Entry 6YQF (X-ray diffraction, 3.33 A resolution); this record covers chains A and C of the 4 polymer chains in the assembly.

Chain A:
Molecule: Synaptonemal complex central element protein 2
Source organism: Homo sapiens
UniProtKB: Q6PIF2 (SYCE2_HUMAN); residues 57-165 here = UniProt positions 57-165
Amino-acid sequence (112 residues; numbered 54 to 165; the number before each row is that of its first residue):
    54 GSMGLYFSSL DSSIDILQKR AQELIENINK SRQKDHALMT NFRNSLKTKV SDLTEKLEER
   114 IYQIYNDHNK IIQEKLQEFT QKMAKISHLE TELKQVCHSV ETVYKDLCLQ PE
Unresolved in the structure: 54-56, 151-165
Differences from the reference sequence: expression tag (54-56)
From the paper describing this entry:
  - self-association interface (contacts with another copy of this molecule); pairs are residue here / residue on that copy: H89-Y115, H89, Y115

Chain C:
Molecule: Testis-expressed protein 12
Source organism: Homo sapiens
UniProtKB: Q9BXU0 (TEX12_HUMAN); residue numbers follow UniProt; this construct covers 49-113
Amino-acid sequence (69 residues; row label = number of the first residue in the row):
    45 GSMGKDEALE KDLNDVSKEI NLMLSTYAKL LSERAAVDAS YIDEIDELFK EANAIENFLI
   105 QKREFLRQR
Unresolved in the structure: 45-50, 112-113
Differences from the reference sequence: expression tag (45-48)

Chain A / chain C interface:
Residue-residue contacts - 24 pairs, chain A then chain C:
  I114(A) with Y71(C)
  Y118(A) with D82(C)
  H121(A) with D82(C)
  I125(A) with I86(C), hydrophobic; I89(C), hydrophobic
  K128(A) with I89(C); D90(C), salt bridge
  L129(A) with I89(C), hydrophobic
  E131(A) with F93(C)
  F132(A) with L92(C); F93(C), hydrophobic
  K135(A) with F93(C); A96(C); E100(C), salt bridge
  M136(A) with A96(C), hydrophobic
  I139(A) with A96(C); I99(C), hydrophobic; L103(C)
  L142(A) with L103(C), hydrophobic; I104(C), hydrophobic; R107(C)
  L146(A) with L103(C), hydrophobic; K106(C)
  C150(A) with L110(C), hydrophobic
Also at the interface, not in a pair above, chain A (16 interface residues in all): I124, E143
Also at the interface, not in a pair above, chain C (18 interface residues in all): R78, Y85, N97

Overview:
16 residues of chain A and 18 residues of chain C are in contact; the contacts include 2 salt bridges. Among
the polar pairs are K128(A)-D90(C) and K135(A)-E100(C). From the paper: a self-association interface involving
H89(A) and Y115(A).
Here chain A is Synaptonemal complex central element protein 2 and chain C is Testis-expressed protein 12,
both from Homo sapiens. Entry 6YQF (Crystal structure of the SYCE2-TEX12 delta-Ctip complex in a 4:4 assembly)
was determined by X-ray diffraction (same publication as 6R17).
